3QHZ - chains H and L; structure by X-ray diffraction, 1.55 A resolution.

# Chain H
Molecule: Human monoclonal antibody del2D1, Fab Heavy Chain
From: Homo sapiens
Notes: fragment: Fab Heavy Chain; antibody fragment or engineered binder
Amino-acid sequence (232 residues; numbered 1 to 235 plus 16 insertion-coded residues; 19 numbers in that range are skipped by the numbering (no residue carries them; nothing is unmodelled there); the number before each row is that of its first residue; a row labelled like 35A-35B holds insertion residues (35A, then the next letters in order)):
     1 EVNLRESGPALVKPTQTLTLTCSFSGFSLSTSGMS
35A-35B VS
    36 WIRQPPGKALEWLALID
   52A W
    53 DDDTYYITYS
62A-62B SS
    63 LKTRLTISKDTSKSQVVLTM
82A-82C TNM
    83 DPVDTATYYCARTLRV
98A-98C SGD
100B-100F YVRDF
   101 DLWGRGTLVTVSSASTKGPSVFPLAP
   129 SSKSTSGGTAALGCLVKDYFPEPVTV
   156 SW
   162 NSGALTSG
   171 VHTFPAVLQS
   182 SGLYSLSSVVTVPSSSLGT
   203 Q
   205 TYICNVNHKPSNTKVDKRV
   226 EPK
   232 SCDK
Not modelled in the structure: 98A-98C, 129-135
Modified / non-standard residues: Glu1 (pyroglutamic acid; PCA)
Cystine bridges: Cys22-Cys92, Cys142-Cys208
What the authors report for this chain:
  - conformationally variable residues (loop rearrangement): Trp52A

# Chain L
Molecule: Human monoclonal antibody del2D1, Fab Light Chain
From: Homo sapiens
Notes: fragment: Fab Light Chain; antibody fragment or engineered binder
Amino-acid sequence (217 residues; row label = number of the first residue in the row; note: 4 numbers in that range are skipped by the numbering (no residue carries them; nothing is unmodelled there); a row labelled like 27A-27B holds insertion residues (27A, then the next letters in order)):
     1 QPVLTQPPS
    11 ASGTPGQRVTISCSGSS
27A-27B SN
    28 IGSNTVSWYQQVPGTAPKLLIYGNNERPSGVPDRFSGSKSATSASLAISG
    78 LQSEDEADYYCAAWDDSL
95A-95C NGF
    96 WVFGGGTKLTV
  106A L
   107 GQPKAAPSVTLFPPSSEELQANKATLVCLISDFYPGAVTVAWKADSSPVK
   157 AGVETTTPSKQS
   170 NNKYAASSYLSLTPEQWKSHKSYSCQVTHEG
   203 STVEKTVAPTECS
Not modelled in the structure: 1
Cystine bridges: Cys23-Cys88, Cys134-Cys194

# How chain H and chain L interact
Inter-chain disulfides: Cys233(H)-Cys214(L)
Residue-residue contacts (83):
  Ile37(H) - Phe98(L)  hydrophobic
  Gln39(H) - Gln38(L)  hydrogen bond
  Gln39(H) - Tyr87(L)  hydrogen bond
  Lys43(H) - Tyr87(L)
  Ala44(H) - Tyr87(L)
  Ala44(H) - Gly100(L)
  Leu45(H) - Pro44(L)  hydrophobic
  Leu45(H) - Tyr87(L)
  Leu45(H) - Phe98(L)
  Trp47(H) - Phe95C(L)  hydrophobic
  Trp47(H) - Trp96(L)  hydrophobic
  Leu50(H) - Trp96(L)
  Tyr58(H) - Trp91(L)  hydrophobic
  Tyr58(H) - Asn95A(L)
  Tyr58(H) - Gly95B(L)
  Tyr61(H) - Pro2(L)  hydrogen bond (side chain-backbone)
  Tyr61(H) - Phe95C(L)  hydrophobic
  Tyr91(H) - Gln38(L)  hydrogen bond
  Tyr91(H) - Thr42(L)
  Tyr91(H) - Ala43(L)  hydrophobic
  Tyr91(H) - Pro44(L)
  Tyr100B(H) - Thr32(L)
  Val100C(H) - Thr32(L)
  Val100C(H) - Tyr49(L)  hydrophobic
  Arg100D(H) - Asn31(L)
  Arg100D(H) - Thr32(L)  hydrogen bond (backbone-side chain)
  Arg100D(H) - Trp91(L)
  Arg100D(H) - Trp96(L)
  Asp100E(H) - Ser34(L)
  Asp100E(H) - Tyr36(L)
  Asp100E(H) - Leu46(L)
  Asp100E(H) - Tyr49(L)
  Asp100E(H) - Trp96(L)
  Phe100F(H) - Tyr36(L)  hydrogen bond (backbone-side chain)
  Phe100F(H) - Leu46(L)
  Phe100F(H) - Trp96(L)
  Phe100F(H) - Phe98(L)  hydrophobic
  Asp101(H) - Leu46(L)
  Trp103(H) - Tyr36(L)
  Trp103(H) - Pro44(L)
  Trp103(H) - Phe98(L)  hydrophobic
  Gly104(H) - Ala43(L)
  Phe122(H) - Ser121(L)
  Phe122(H) - Glu123(L)
  Phe122(H) - Glu124(L)
  Pro123(H) - Ser121(L)
  Pro123(H) - Glu123(L)
  Leu124(H) - Phe118(L)
  Ala125(H) - Phe118(L)
  Ala139(H) - Thr116(L)
  Ala139(H) - Phe118(L)
  Leu143(H) - Tyr178(L)  hydrophobic
  Lys145(H) - Glu124(L)  salt bridge
  Lys145(H) - Lys129(L)
  Lys145(H) - Thr131(L)
  His172(H) - Ser137(L)
  His172(H) - Gln167(L)
  His172(H) - Ala174(L)
  Phe174(H) - Leu135(L)  hydrophobic
  Phe174(H) - Ile136(L)
  Phe174(H) - Ala174(L)  hydrophobic
  Phe174(H) - Ala175(L)
  Pro175(H) - Ser165(L)
  Pro175(H) - Ser176(L)
  Ala176(H) - Thr162(L)
  Val177(H) - Glu160(L)
  Val177(H) - Thr162(L)
  Val177(H) - Tyr178(L)  hydrophobic
  Gln179(H) - Glu160(L)
  Leu187(H) - Tyr178(L)
  Ser188(H) - Val133(L)
  Ser188(H) - Leu135(L)
  Ser188(H) - Tyr178(L)  hydrogen bond
  Val190(H) - Phe118(L)  hydrophobic
  Val190(H) - Leu135(L)  hydrophobic
  Lys221(H) - Glu123(L)  salt bridge
  Ser232(H) - Ser122(L)
  Cys233(H) - Thr212(L)  hydrogen bond (backbone-side chain)
  Cys233(H) - Glu213(L)
  Cys233(H) - Cys214(L)  disulfide
  Lys235(H) - Thr212(L)
  Lys235(H) - Glu213(L)  hydrogen bond (side chain-backbone)
  Lys235(H) - Cys214(L)
Interface residues without a listed pair, chain H (45 interface residues in all): Ser35B, Ile59, Arg105, Leu140, Gly141, Ser186, Lys228
Interface residues without a listed pair, chain L (46 interface residues in all): Gly50, Leu95, Gly99, Pro119

# Overview
Chain H and chain L form an interface of 45 and 46 residues respectively, with 1 disulfide bond, 9 hydrogen
bonds and 2 salt bridges. Polar contacts include Lys145(H)-Glu124(L), Lys221(H)-Glu123(L) and
Gln39(H)-Gln38(L). From the paper: conformational variability at Trp52A(H).
Here chain H is Human monoclonal antibody del2D1, Fab Heavy Chain and chain L is Human monoclonal antibody
del2D1, Fab Light Chain, both from Homo sapiens. Entry 3QHZ (Crystal Structure of human anti-influenza Fab
2D1) was determined by X-ray diffraction together with 3QHF from the same study.
